Entry 7CRO (electron microscopy, 3.75 A resolution); this record covers chains M and A of the 11 polymer chains in the assembly.

== Chain M ==
Name: Histone H3
Source organism: Xenopus laevis
Reference sequence: Q92133 (Q92133_XENLA); residues 1-135 here correspond to UniProt positions 2-136 (UniProt number = residue number + 1)
Sequence (135 residues; each row starts with the number of its first residue):
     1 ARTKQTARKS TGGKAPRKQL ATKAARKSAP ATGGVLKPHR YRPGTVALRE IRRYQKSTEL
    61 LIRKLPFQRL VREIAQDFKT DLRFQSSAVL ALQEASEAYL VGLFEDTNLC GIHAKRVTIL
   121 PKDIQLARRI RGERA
Not modelled in the structure: 1-31, 135
Differences from the reference sequence: engineered mutation Leu-36 (Lys37 in Q92133), Leu-90 (Met91 in Q92133), Leu-120 (Met121 in Q92133)
Modified residues: Leu-36 (norleucine; NLE); Leu-90 (norleucine; NLE); Leu-120 (norleucine; NLE)
From the paper describing this entry:
  - mutagenesis - Y41A, R49A, R52A: decreased catalytic activity

== Chain A ==
Molecule: 187-nt DNA strand
Source organism: Xenopus laevis
Sequence (187 nucleotides; each row starts with the number of its first residue):
     1 ATCGGGTGAT GCCCGATCCC CTGGAGAATC CCGGTGCCGA GGCCGCTCAA TTGGTCGTAG
    61 ACAGCTCTAG CACCGCTTAA ACGCACGTAC GCGCTGTCCC CCGCGTTTTA ACCGCCAAGG
   121 GGATTACTCC CTAGTCTCCA GGCACGTGTC AGATATATAC ATCCTGTTCC AGTGCCGGTG
   181 TCGCGAT
Not modelled in the structure: 1-10, 179-187

== How chain M and chain A interact ==
Pairs across the interface (11):
  Lys-37(M) / DG105(A)  salt bridge to the phosphate
  Arg-40(M) / DC104(A)  sugar contact
  Tyr-41(M) / DC104(A)  phosphate contact
  Gly-44(M) / DG103(A)  hydrogen bond to the phosphate
  Val-46(M) / DG103(A)  phosphate contact
  Arg-63(M) / DC112(A)  salt bridge to the phosphate
  Lys-64(M) / DC112(A)  phosphate contact
  Leu-65(M) / DA111(A)  sugar contact
  Leu-65(M) / DC112(A)  phosphate contact
  Pro-66(M) / DA111(A)  sugar contact
  Arg-69(M) / DA111(A)  salt bridge to the phosphate
Interface residues without a listed pair, chain M (14 interface residues in all): Pro-43, Thr-45, Ala-47, Arg-83
Interface residues without a listed pair, chain A (7 interface residues in all): DC102, DG120

== Summary ==
Chain M and chain A form an interface of 14 and 7 residues respectively, with 1 hydrogen bond and 3 salt
bridges. Among the polar pairs are Gly-44(M)/DG103(A), Lys-37(M)/DG105(A) and Arg-63(M)/DC112(A). From the
paper: Y41A, R49A and R52A of chain M reduce catalytic activity.
Chain M is Histone H3 and chain A is a 187-nt DNA strand, both from Xenopus laevis; the structure, NSD2
bearing E1099K/T1150A dual mutation in complex with 187-bp NCP, was determined by electron microscopy,
deposited together with 7CRP, 7CRQ and 7CRR.
